Entry 5KH2 (X-ray diffraction, 2.30 A resolution); this record covers chains A and B.

Chain A (and B):
Molecule: Isoprenyl transferase
Source organism: Streptococcus pneumoniae serotype 4 (strain ATCC BAA-334 / TIGR4)
Notes: EC 2.5.1.-; chain B of this document is another copy of the same molecule, construct and numbering; everything in this record applies to it too
UniProtKB: Q97SR4 (ISPT_STRPN); residues 1-252 here = UniProt positions 1-252
Chain sequence (272 residues; row label = number of the first residue in the row; numbers below 1 keep their minus sign (Met-19 is residue -19)):
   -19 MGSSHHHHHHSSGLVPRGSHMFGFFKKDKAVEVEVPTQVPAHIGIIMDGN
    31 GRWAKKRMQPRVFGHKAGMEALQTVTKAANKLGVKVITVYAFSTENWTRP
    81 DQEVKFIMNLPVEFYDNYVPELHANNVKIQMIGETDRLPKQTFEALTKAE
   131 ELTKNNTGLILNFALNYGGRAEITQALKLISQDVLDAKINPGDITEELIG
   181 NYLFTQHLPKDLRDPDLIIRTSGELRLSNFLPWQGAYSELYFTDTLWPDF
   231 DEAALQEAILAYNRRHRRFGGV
Not modelled in the structure: -19 to 17, 74-78, 247-252 (chain B: -19 to 16, 73-79, 247-252)
Construct notes: initiating methionine (-19); expression tag (-18 to 0)
Curated features (UniProtKB/Swiss-Prot):
  - active site: Asp28, Asn76 (Proton acceptor)
  - binding site (Mg(2+)): Asp28, Glu219
  - binding site (substrate): Gly29 to Arg32, Trp33, Arg41, His45, Ser73 to Glu75, Trp77, Arg79, Arg200, Arg206 to Ser208

Interface between chain A and chain B:
Pairs across the interface (73):
  Arg150(A) with Glu176(B); Asp194(B), salt bridge; Trp213(B), hydrogen bond (side chain-backbone); Gln214(B), hydrogen bond (side chain-backbone); Ala216(B); Tyr217(B)
  Ala151(A) with Glu176(B), hydrogen bond (backbone-side chain)
  Ile153(A) with Ile153(B), hydrophobic; Trp213(B), hydrophobic
  Thr154(A) with Ile174(B); Thr175(B); Glu176(B); Ile179(B); Trp213(B)
  Leu157(A) with Leu157(B); Ile160(B), hydrophobic; Ser161(B); Ile174(B), hydrophobic; Ile179(B), hydrophobic
  Lys158(A) with Ile174(B)
  Ile160(A) with Ser161(B)
  Ser161(A) with Ser161(B); Val164(B); Pro171(B); Ile174(B)
  Val164(A) with Ser161(B); Leu165(B)
  Leu165(A) with Val164(B)
  Pro171(A) with Lys158(B); Gln162(B)
  Ile174(A) with Thr154(B); Leu157(B); Lys158(B); Ser161(B)
  Thr175(A) with Thr154(B)
  Glu176(A) with Arg150(B); Ala151(B); Thr154(B)
  Ile179(A) with Thr154(B); Leu157(B), hydrophobic
  Asp194(A) with Arg150(B), salt bridge
  Leu205(A) with Ser218(B); Glu219(B); Leu220(B), hydrogen bond (backbone-backbone); Arg245(B)
  Arg206(A) with Tyr217(B); Ser218(B); Glu219(B), salt bridge
  Leu207(A) with Leu207(B), hydrophobic; Ala216(B)
  Ser208(A) with Ala216(B), hydrogen bond (backbone-backbone)
  Asn209(A) with Ala216(B), hydrogen bond (backbone-backbone); Tyr217(B), hydrogen bond
  Pro212(A) with Pro212(B)
  Trp213(A) with Arg150(B), hydrogen bond (backbone-side chain); Ile153(B), hydrophobic; Thr154(B)
  Gln214(A) with Arg150(B), hydrogen bond (backbone-side chain)
  Gly215(A) with Leu207(B)
  Ala216(A) with Arg150(B); Leu207(B); Ser208(B), hydrogen bond (backbone-backbone); Asn209(B), hydrogen bond (backbone-backbone)
  Tyr217(A) with Asn209(B), hydrogen bond
  Ser218(A) with Arg206(B); Leu207(B), hydrogen bond (backbone-backbone)
  Glu219(A) with Leu205(B); Arg206(B)
  Leu220(A) with Leu205(B), hydrogen bond (backbone-backbone); Leu207(B), hydrophobic; Phe222(B), hydrophobic
  Phe222(A) with Phe222(B), hydrophobic
  Arg245(A) with Leu205(B), hydrogen bond (side chain-backbone)
Other interface residues (no listed pair), chain A (33 interface residues in all): Gln162

Summary:
33 residues of chain A and 32 residues of chain B are in contact, with 15 hydrogen bonds and 3 salt bridges.
Polar pairs include Arg150(A)-Asp194(B), Arg206(A)-Glu219(B) and Arg150(A)-Trp213(B).
Chain A and chain B are both Isoprenyl transferase (Streptococcus pneumoniae serotype 4 (strain ATCC BAA-334 /
TIGR4)); the structure, Crystal Structure of Steptococcus pneumoniae Undecaprenyl pyrophosphate Synthase
(UPPS), was determined by X-ray diffraction together with 5KH4 and 5KH5 from the same study.
